8A8R - chains B and M of the 4 polymer chains in the assembly; structure by X-ray diffraction, 1.70 A resolution.

[Chain B]
Molecule: Transcriptional enhancer factor TEF-3
Organism: Homo sapiens
Notes: fragment: C-terminal domain, YAP binding domain
Reference sequence: Q15561 (TEAD4_HUMAN); residue numbers follow UniProt; this construct covers 216-434
Sequence (219 residues; numbered 216 to 434; the number before each row is that of its first residue):
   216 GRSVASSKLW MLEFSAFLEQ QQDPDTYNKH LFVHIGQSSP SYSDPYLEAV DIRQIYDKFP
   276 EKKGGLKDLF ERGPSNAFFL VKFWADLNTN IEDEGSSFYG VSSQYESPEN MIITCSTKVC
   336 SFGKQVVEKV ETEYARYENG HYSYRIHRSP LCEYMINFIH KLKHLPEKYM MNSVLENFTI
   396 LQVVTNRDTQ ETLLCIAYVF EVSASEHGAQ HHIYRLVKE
Disordered / not traced: 253-256, 306-310, 420-422, 434
Swiss-Prot annotation at these positions:
  - mutagenesis: D266 (D266A: Reduced transforming ability), K297 (K297A: Important loss of interaction with YAP1 and complete loss of transforming ability), W299 (W299A: Important loss of interaction with YAP1 and complete loss of transforming ability), F337 (F337A: Reduced interaction with YAP1), F373 (F373A: Reduced transforming ability), L380 (L380A: Reduced transforming ability), E391 (E391A: Reduced transforming ability), F393 (F393A: Reduced transforming ability), H427 (H427A: Reduced transforming ability), Y429 (Y429A/H: Loss of interaction with YAP1 and also activation by YAP1; Y429A: Important loss of interaction with YAP1 and complete loss of transforming ability)

[Chain M]
Molecule: Isoform 7 of Transcriptional coactivator YAP1
Reference sequence: P46937 (YAP1_HUMAN), isoform P46937-7; numbering as in UniProt (aligned over 50-100)
Sequence (53 residues; row label = number of the first residue in the row):
    49 XAGHQIVHVR GDSETDLEAL FNAVMNPKTA NVPQTVPMRL RKLPDSFFKP PEX
Disordered / not traced: 49-52, 73-82, 100-101
Differences from the reference sequence: acetylation (49); amidation (101)
Modified positions: ACE (acetyl group) at position 49; NH2 (amino group) at position 101
Swiss-Prot annotation at these positions:
  - modified residue: S61 (Phosphoserine), T63 (Phosphothreonine), K90 (N6-lactoyllysine)
  - mutagenesis: S61 (S61A: In YAP-4SA; prevents phosphorylation by LATS1 and LATS2, promoting retention in the nucleus; when associated with A-109; A-127 and A-164. Prevents phosphorylation by PRPK4 ...), V80 (V80A: No change in interaction with TEAD4. Reduced interaction with TEAD4 and transforming ability; when associated with A-84 and A-85), V84 (V84A: Reduced interaction with TEAD4 and transforming ability; when associated with A-80 and A-85), P85 (P85A: Reduced interaction with TEAD4 and transforming ability; when associated with A-80 and A-84), M86 (M86A: Complete loss of interaction with TEAD1), R89 (R89A: Complete loss of interaction with TEAD1), K90 (K90R: Nearly abolished lactylation), L91 (L91A: Complete loss of interaction with TEAD1), S94 (S94A: Loss of interaction with TEAD1, TEAD2, TEAD3 and TEAD4 ...), F95 (F95A: Complete loss of interaction with TEAD1), F96 (F96A: Loss of interaction with TEAD1)

[Chain B / chain M interface]
Contacting residue pairs - 66 pairs, chain B then chain M:
  E263(B) with P92(M); S94(M), hydrogen bond
  V265(B) with L91(M), hydrophobic; P92(M)
  Q269(B) with R89(M), hydrogen bond (backbone-side chain); K90(M), hydrogen bond (side chain-backbone)
  D272(B) with R89(M), salt bridge
  K273(B) with M86(M); R89(M)
  L295(B) with F95(M), hydrophobic
  K297(B) with F95(M), hydrogen bond (side chain-backbone)
  W299(B) with S94(M); F95(M); K97(M); P98(M); P99(M)
  S336(B) with D64(M), hydrogen bond; L68(M)
  F337(B) with A67(M); L68(M), hydrophobic
  Q340(B) with R58(M), hydrogen bond (backbone-side chain)
  V341(B) with V57(M); R58(M), hydrogen bond (backbone-backbone); S61(M); D64(M)
  V342(B) with V55(M), hydrophobic; H56(M)
  E343(B) with I54(M); V55(M); H56(M), hydrogen bond (backbone-backbone)
  K344(B) with Q53(M); I54(M)
  V345(B) with Q53(M); I54(M), hydrogen bond (backbone-backbone)
  S364(B) with Q53(M), hydrogen bond
  P365(B) with Q53(M)
  Y369(B) with S61(M); D64(M), hydrogen bond; L65(M), hydrophobic; L68(M)
  N372(B) with L65(M)
  F373(B) with L65(M), hydrophobic; L68(M), hydrophobic; F69(M), hydrophobic
  K376(B) with L65(M); E66(M), salt bridge; F69(M)
  L377(B) with F69(M), hydrophobic
  L380(B) with F69(M), hydrophobic
  M385(B) with V72(M)
  S388(B) with V72(M)
  V389(B) with L68(M); F69(M), hydrophobic; V72(M), hydrophobic
  E391(B) with M86(M), hydrogen bond (side chain-backbone)
  N392(B) with L68(M)
  V414(B) with F95(M), hydrophobic
  E416(B) with R87(M), salt bridge
  Q425(B) with P99(M)
  H426(B) with P99(M)
  H427(B) with S94(M), hydrogen bond (side chain-backbone); K97(M); P99(M)
  Y429(B) with P92(M), hydrophobic; S94(M), hydrogen bond; F95(M), hydrogen bond (side chain-backbone)
Other interface residues (no listed pair), chain B (40 interface residues in all): A264, I270, K339, E346, F393
Other interface residues (no listed pair), chain M (28 interface residues in all): T83, P85, F96

[Overview]
40 residues of chain B face 28 of chain M across their interface, with 15 hydrogen bonds and 3 salt bridges.
Polar pairs include D272(B)-R89(M), K376(B)-E66(M) and E416(B)-R87(M). From UniProt: 10 mutagenesis sites on
chain B; 11 mutagenesis sites on chain M.
Here chain B is Transcriptional enhancer factor TEF-3 (Homo sapiens) and chain M is Isoform 7 of
Transcriptional coactivator YAP1. Entry 8A8R (Crystal structure of TEAD4 in complex with YAP peptide) was
determined by X-ray diffraction (same publication as 8A8Q).
